PDB entry 3NAP | X-ray diffraction, 2.50 A resolution | chains A and C of the 3 polymer chains in the assembly

# Chain A
Name: Capsid protein
Organism: Triatoma virus
Notes: fragment: vp1
UniProtKB: Q9QEY5 (Q9QEY5_9VIRU); residues 1-271 here correspond to UniProt positions 598-868 (UniProt number = residue number + 597)
Chain sequence (271 residues; row label = number of the first residue in the row):
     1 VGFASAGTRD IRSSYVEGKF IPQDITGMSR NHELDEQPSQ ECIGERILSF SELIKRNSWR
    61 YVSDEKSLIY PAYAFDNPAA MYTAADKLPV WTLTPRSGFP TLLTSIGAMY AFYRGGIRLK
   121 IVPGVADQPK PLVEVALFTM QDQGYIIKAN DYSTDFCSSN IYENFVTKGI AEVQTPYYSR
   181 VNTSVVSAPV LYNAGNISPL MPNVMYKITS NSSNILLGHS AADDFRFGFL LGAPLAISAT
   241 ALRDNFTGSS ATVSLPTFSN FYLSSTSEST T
Disordered / not traced: 265-271

# Chain C
Name: Capsid protein
Organism: Triatoma virus
Notes: fragment: vp3
UniProtKB: Q9QEY5 (Q9QEY5_9VIRU); residues 1-285 here correspond to UniProt positions 313-597 (UniProt number = residue number + 312)
Chain sequence (285 residues; each row starts with the number of its first residue):
     1 SKPLTTIPPT IVVQRPSQYF NNADGVDQGL PLSLKYGNEV ILKTPFAGTS SDEMALEYVL
    61 KIPNYFSRFK YSSTSLPKQV LWTSPVHPQI IRNHVTVVDA PGQPTLLAYA TGFFKYWRGG
   121 LVYTFRFVKT NYHSGRVQIT FHPFVGYDDV MDSDGKIVRD EYVYRVVVDL RDQTEATLVV
   181 PFTSLTPYKV CADVFNSANR PKYNYEPRDF KVYDNTTDQF FTGTLCVSAL TPLVSSSAVV
   241 SSTIDVLVEV KASDDFEVAV PNTPLWLPVD SLTERPSLDG VPIAQ
Disordered / not traced: 277-285
Construct notes: conflict Met54 (Val366 in Q9QEY5)

# Chain A / chain C interface
Residue-residue contacts (209):
  Phe3(A) - Val166(C)  hydrophobic
  Phe3(A) - Glu175(C)
  Phe3(A) - Ala176(C)
  Phe3(A) - Thr177(C)  hydrogen bond (backbone-backbone)
  Phe3(A) - Leu178(C)  hydrophobic
  Ala4(A) - Gln173(C)
  Ala4(A) - Glu175(C)
  Ser5(A) - Gln173(C)
  Ser5(A) - Thr174(C)  hydrogen bond (backbone-backbone)
  Ser5(A) - Glu175(C)  hydrogen bond (backbone-backbone)
  Ala6(A) - Asp172(C)
  Ala6(A) - Gln173(C)
  Gly7(A) - Thr174(C)  hydrogen bond (backbone-side chain)
  Thr8(A) - Arg126(C)
  Thr8(A) - Glu175(C)
  Arg9(A) - Glu175(C)  hydrogen bond (backbone-side chain)
  Asp10(A) - Thr124(C)  hydrogen bond
  Asp10(A) - Arg126(C)  hydrogen bond (backbone-side chain)
  Asp10(A) - Glu175(C)  hydrogen bond (backbone-side chain)
  Asp10(A) - Thr177(C)
  Asp10(A) - Lys251(C)  salt bridge
  Arg12(A) - Ile62(C)
  Arg12(A) - Pro63(C)
  Tyr15(A) - Lys61(C)
  Tyr15(A) - Val122(C)
  Tyr15(A) - Lys251(C)
  Tyr15(A) - Ala252(C)  hydrogen bond (side chain-backbone)
  Tyr15(A) - Ser253(C)
  Val16(A) - Tyr58(C)  hydrophobic
  Val16(A) - Lys61(C)
  Pro22(A) - Thr177(C)
  Pro22(A) - Val179(C)
  Gln23(A) - Leu178(C)
  Gln23(A) - Val179(C)  hydrogen bond (backbone-backbone)
  Asp24(A) - Val179(C)
  Asp24(A) - Pro181(C)
  Ile25(A) - Phe141(C)  hydrophobic
  Ile25(A) - Tyr164(C)
  Ile25(A) - Val166(C)  hydrophobic
  Ile25(A) - Leu178(C)  hydrophobic
  Ile25(A) - Val179(C)  hydrogen bond (backbone-backbone)
  Ile25(A) - Pro181(C)
  Thr26(A) - Tyr164(C)
  Asn31(A) - Pro181(C)
  His32(A) - Val179(C)
  His32(A) - Ser253(C)
  His32(A) - Asp254(C)
  His32(A) - Asp255(C)
  Glu33(A) - Asp255(C)
  Leu34(A) - Asp255(C)
  Pro38(A) - Arg118(C)
  Pro38(A) - Tyr188(C)
  Ser39(A) - Tyr188(C)  hydrogen bond (backbone-side chain)
  Ser39(A) - Glu257(C)
  Ile43(A) - Tyr116(C)  hydrophobic
  Ile43(A) - Tyr188(C)
  Ile43(A) - Ala259(C)  hydrophobic
  Arg46(A) - Glu257(C)  salt bridge
  Ile47(A) - Leu56(C)
  Leu48(A) - Ala55(C)
  Leu48(A) - Leu56(C)  hydrogen bond (backbone-backbone)
  Ser49(A) - Met54(C)  hydrogen bond (side chain-backbone)
  Ser49(A) - Ala55(C)
  Phe50(A) - Met54(C)  hydrogen bond (backbone-backbone)
  Phe50(A) - Leu56(C)  hydrophobic
  Phe50(A) - Ala110(C)
  Phe50(A) - Phe114(C)  hydrophobic
  Ser51(A) - Met54(C)
  Glu52(A) - Ala23(C)
  Leu53(A) - Phe113(C)  hydrophobic
  Ile54(A) - Met54(C)  hydrophobic
  Lys55(A) - Asn22(C)
  Lys55(A) - Ala23(C)
  Arg56(A) - Phe20(C)
  Arg56(A) - Asn21(C)  hydrogen bond (side chain-backbone)
  Arg56(A) - Pro261(C)  hydrogen bond (side chain-backbone)
  Asn57(A) - Phe20(C)  hydrogen bond (side chain-backbone)
  Trp59(A) - Phe20(C)  hydrophobic
  Asp76(A) - Asp270(C)
  Asn77(A) - Pro268(C)
  Asn77(A) - Asp270(C)  hydrogen bond (backbone-side chain)
  Pro78(A) - Val269(C)
  Pro78(A) - Asp270(C)  hydrogen bond (backbone-backbone)
  Ala79(A) - Ser271(C)
  Ala80(A) - Val269(C)  hydrophobic
  Ala80(A) - Ser271(C)  hydrogen bond (backbone-backbone)
  Ala80(A) - Leu272(C)
  Ala80(A) - Thr273(C)  hydrogen bond (backbone-backbone)
  Met81(A) - Thr273(C)
  Met81(A) - Glu274(C)
  Met81(A) - Arg275(C)
  Met81(A) - Pro276(C)
  Tyr82(A) - Val97(C)  hydrophobic
  Tyr82(A) - Val98(C)
  Tyr82(A) - Asp99(C)
  Tyr82(A) - Thr273(C)  hydrogen bond (backbone-backbone)
  Tyr82(A) - Glu274(C)
  Tyr82(A) - Arg275(C)  hydrogen bond (backbone-backbone)
  Thr83(A) - Arg275(C)
  Leu88(A) - Arg275(C)
  Leu88(A) - Pro276(C)
  Pro89(A) - Arg275(C)
  Trp91(A) - Asp99(C)
  Thr92(A) - Arg275(C)
  Pro100(A) - Leu267(C)  hydrophobic
  Pro100(A) - Pro268(C)  hydrophobic
  Ser105(A) - Tyr109(C)  hydrogen bond (backbone-side chain)
  Ser105(A) - Phe113(C)
  Ser105(A) - Pro268(C)
  Ile106(A) - Phe113(C)  hydrophobic
  Met109(A) - Leu106(C)  hydrophobic
  Met109(A) - Tyr109(C)  hydrophobic
  Tyr110(A) - Glu53(C)  hydrogen bond (side chain-backbone)
  Tyr110(A) - Met54(C)
  Tyr110(A) - Val59(C)
  Arg114(A) - Val40(C)
  Arg114(A) - Ile41(C)  hydrogen bond (side chain-backbone)
  Arg114(A) - Lys43(C)
  Arg114(A) - Phe46(C)
  Arg118(A) - Asp27(C)  salt bridge
  Lys120(A) - Ser17(C)
  Lys120(A) - Phe20(C)
  Lys120(A) - Asp27(C)  salt bridge
  Val135(A) - Leu32(C)
  Leu137(A) - Leu32(C)
  Ser159(A) - Leu32(C)  hydrogen bond (side chain-backbone)
  Ile161(A) - Leu30(C)  hydrophobic
  Ile161(A) - Pro31(C)
  Ile161(A) - Leu32(C)  hydrophobic
  Tyr162(A) - Leu30(C)
  Glu163(A) - Leu30(C)
  Lys168(A) - Pro16(C)  hydrogen bond (side chain-backbone)
  Ile170(A) - Pro16(C)
  Glu172(A) - Pro16(C)
  Glu172(A) - Ser17(C)  hydrogen bond
  Glu172(A) - Gln28(C)
  Glu172(A) - Gly29(C)
  Glu172(A) - Leu30(C)  hydrogen bond (backbone-backbone)
  Val173(A) - Leu30(C)
  Val173(A) - Leu32(C)  hydrophobic
  Gln174(A) - Leu30(C)  hydrogen bond (backbone-backbone)
  Gln174(A) - Pro31(C)
  Gln174(A) - Leu32(C)  hydrogen bond (backbone-backbone)
  Pro176(A) - Ser33(C)
  Pro176(A) - Asn38(C)
  Tyr178(A) - Ser33(C)
  Tyr178(A) - Leu34(C)  hydrogen bond (side chain-backbone)
  Tyr178(A) - Asn38(C)
  Asn182(A) - Lys43(C)
  Asn182(A) - Phe46(C)
  Thr183(A) - Phe46(C)
  Tyr206(A) - Leu32(C)  hydrophobic
  Asp224(A) - Glu39(C)
  Asp224(A) - Val40(C)  hydrogen bond (side chain-backbone)
  Arg226(A) - Leu42(C)
  Arg226(A) - Asp52(C)  salt bridge
  Arg226(A) - Met54(C)
  Phe227(A) - Met54(C)
  Gly228(A) - Phe46(C)
  Gly228(A) - Ala47(C)
  Gly228(A) - Glu53(C)
  Phe229(A) - Ala47(C)
  Phe229(A) - Glu53(C)  hydrogen bond (backbone-side chain)
  Leu230(A) - Glu53(C)  hydrogen bond (backbone-side chain)
  Leu230(A) - Tyr58(C)  hydrophobic
  Leu230(A) - Ile62(C)  hydrophobic
  Gly232(A) - Leu106(C)
  Ala233(A) - Pro104(C)
  Ala233(A) - Thr105(C)
  Ala233(A) - Leu106(C)
  Pro234(A) - Gln103(C)  hydrogen bond (backbone-side chain)
  Pro234(A) - Tyr109(C)
  Leu235(A) - Gln103(C)
  Leu235(A) - Pro268(C)
  Leu235(A) - Val269(C)  hydrogen bond (backbone-backbone)
  Leu235(A) - Ser271(C)
  Leu235(A) - Leu272(C)
  Ala236(A) - His94(C)  hydrogen bond (backbone-side chain)
  Ala236(A) - Gly102(C)
  Ala236(A) - Gln103(C)  hydrogen bond (backbone-side chain)
  Ala236(A) - Leu267(C)
  Ala236(A) - Pro268(C)  hydrophobic
  Ile237(A) - Trp266(C)
  Ile237(A) - Leu267(C)  hydrogen bond (backbone-backbone)
  Ile237(A) - Leu272(C)  hydrophobic
  Ser238(A) - Pro101(C)
  Ser238(A) - Val194(C)
  Ser238(A) - Leu265(C)
  Ser238(A) - Trp266(C)
  Ala239(A) - Pro264(C)
  Ala239(A) - Leu265(C)  hydrogen bond (backbone-backbone)
  Thr240(A) - Asp193(C)  hydrogen bond
  Thr240(A) - Val194(C)
  Thr240(A) - Tyr205(C)
  Ala241(A) - Pro101(C)  hydrophobic
  Ala241(A) - Tyr205(C)  hydrophobic
  Arg243(A) - Arg200(C)
  Arg243(A) - Tyr203(C)
  Arg243(A) - Tyr205(C)
  Asp244(A) - Tyr203(C)
  Asp244(A) - Asn204(C)
  Asp244(A) - Tyr205(C)  hydrogen bond (side chain-backbone)
  Asn245(A) - Pro201(C)  hydrogen bond (side chain-backbone)
  Asn245(A) - Lys202(C)
  Asn245(A) - Tyr203(C)  hydrogen bond (side chain-backbone)
  Phe246(A) - Lys202(C)
  Phe246(A) - Tyr203(C)  hydrogen bond (backbone-backbone)
  Phe246(A) - Asn204(C)
  Leu255(A) - Leu267(C)  hydrophobic
Other interface residues (no listed pair), chain A (109 interface residues in all): Phe20, Asp35, Cys42, Glu45, Leu93, Leu102, Ala108, Phe112, Tyr113, Gly115, Ala136, Gly169, Thr175, Tyr177, Asp223, Leu242
Other interface residues (no listed pair), chain C (99 interface residues in all): Arg15, Gln18, Ala100, Ile139, Pro187, Asn262

# Summary
The interface between chain A and chain C involves 109 residues on one side and 99 on the other, with 48
hydrogen bonds and 5 salt bridges. Polar pairs include Asp10(A)-Lys251(C), Arg46(A)-Glu257(C) and
Arg118(A)-Asp27(C).
Here chain A is Capsid protein and chain C is Capsid protein, both from Triatoma virus. Entry 3NAP (Structure
of Triatoma Virus (TrV)) was determined by X-ray diffraction.
